PDB entry 9E0Z | electron microscopy, 2.86 A resolution | chains A and B of the 4 polymer chains in the assembly

Chain A (and B):
Protein: Cytoplasmic dynein 1 heavy chain 1
From: Homo sapiens
Notes: chain B of this document is another copy of the same molecule, construct and numbering; everything in this record applies to it too
Reference sequence: Q14204 (DYHC1_HUMAN); numbering as in UniProt (aligned over 1-4646)
Amino-acid sequence (4646 residues; row label = number of the first residue in the row):
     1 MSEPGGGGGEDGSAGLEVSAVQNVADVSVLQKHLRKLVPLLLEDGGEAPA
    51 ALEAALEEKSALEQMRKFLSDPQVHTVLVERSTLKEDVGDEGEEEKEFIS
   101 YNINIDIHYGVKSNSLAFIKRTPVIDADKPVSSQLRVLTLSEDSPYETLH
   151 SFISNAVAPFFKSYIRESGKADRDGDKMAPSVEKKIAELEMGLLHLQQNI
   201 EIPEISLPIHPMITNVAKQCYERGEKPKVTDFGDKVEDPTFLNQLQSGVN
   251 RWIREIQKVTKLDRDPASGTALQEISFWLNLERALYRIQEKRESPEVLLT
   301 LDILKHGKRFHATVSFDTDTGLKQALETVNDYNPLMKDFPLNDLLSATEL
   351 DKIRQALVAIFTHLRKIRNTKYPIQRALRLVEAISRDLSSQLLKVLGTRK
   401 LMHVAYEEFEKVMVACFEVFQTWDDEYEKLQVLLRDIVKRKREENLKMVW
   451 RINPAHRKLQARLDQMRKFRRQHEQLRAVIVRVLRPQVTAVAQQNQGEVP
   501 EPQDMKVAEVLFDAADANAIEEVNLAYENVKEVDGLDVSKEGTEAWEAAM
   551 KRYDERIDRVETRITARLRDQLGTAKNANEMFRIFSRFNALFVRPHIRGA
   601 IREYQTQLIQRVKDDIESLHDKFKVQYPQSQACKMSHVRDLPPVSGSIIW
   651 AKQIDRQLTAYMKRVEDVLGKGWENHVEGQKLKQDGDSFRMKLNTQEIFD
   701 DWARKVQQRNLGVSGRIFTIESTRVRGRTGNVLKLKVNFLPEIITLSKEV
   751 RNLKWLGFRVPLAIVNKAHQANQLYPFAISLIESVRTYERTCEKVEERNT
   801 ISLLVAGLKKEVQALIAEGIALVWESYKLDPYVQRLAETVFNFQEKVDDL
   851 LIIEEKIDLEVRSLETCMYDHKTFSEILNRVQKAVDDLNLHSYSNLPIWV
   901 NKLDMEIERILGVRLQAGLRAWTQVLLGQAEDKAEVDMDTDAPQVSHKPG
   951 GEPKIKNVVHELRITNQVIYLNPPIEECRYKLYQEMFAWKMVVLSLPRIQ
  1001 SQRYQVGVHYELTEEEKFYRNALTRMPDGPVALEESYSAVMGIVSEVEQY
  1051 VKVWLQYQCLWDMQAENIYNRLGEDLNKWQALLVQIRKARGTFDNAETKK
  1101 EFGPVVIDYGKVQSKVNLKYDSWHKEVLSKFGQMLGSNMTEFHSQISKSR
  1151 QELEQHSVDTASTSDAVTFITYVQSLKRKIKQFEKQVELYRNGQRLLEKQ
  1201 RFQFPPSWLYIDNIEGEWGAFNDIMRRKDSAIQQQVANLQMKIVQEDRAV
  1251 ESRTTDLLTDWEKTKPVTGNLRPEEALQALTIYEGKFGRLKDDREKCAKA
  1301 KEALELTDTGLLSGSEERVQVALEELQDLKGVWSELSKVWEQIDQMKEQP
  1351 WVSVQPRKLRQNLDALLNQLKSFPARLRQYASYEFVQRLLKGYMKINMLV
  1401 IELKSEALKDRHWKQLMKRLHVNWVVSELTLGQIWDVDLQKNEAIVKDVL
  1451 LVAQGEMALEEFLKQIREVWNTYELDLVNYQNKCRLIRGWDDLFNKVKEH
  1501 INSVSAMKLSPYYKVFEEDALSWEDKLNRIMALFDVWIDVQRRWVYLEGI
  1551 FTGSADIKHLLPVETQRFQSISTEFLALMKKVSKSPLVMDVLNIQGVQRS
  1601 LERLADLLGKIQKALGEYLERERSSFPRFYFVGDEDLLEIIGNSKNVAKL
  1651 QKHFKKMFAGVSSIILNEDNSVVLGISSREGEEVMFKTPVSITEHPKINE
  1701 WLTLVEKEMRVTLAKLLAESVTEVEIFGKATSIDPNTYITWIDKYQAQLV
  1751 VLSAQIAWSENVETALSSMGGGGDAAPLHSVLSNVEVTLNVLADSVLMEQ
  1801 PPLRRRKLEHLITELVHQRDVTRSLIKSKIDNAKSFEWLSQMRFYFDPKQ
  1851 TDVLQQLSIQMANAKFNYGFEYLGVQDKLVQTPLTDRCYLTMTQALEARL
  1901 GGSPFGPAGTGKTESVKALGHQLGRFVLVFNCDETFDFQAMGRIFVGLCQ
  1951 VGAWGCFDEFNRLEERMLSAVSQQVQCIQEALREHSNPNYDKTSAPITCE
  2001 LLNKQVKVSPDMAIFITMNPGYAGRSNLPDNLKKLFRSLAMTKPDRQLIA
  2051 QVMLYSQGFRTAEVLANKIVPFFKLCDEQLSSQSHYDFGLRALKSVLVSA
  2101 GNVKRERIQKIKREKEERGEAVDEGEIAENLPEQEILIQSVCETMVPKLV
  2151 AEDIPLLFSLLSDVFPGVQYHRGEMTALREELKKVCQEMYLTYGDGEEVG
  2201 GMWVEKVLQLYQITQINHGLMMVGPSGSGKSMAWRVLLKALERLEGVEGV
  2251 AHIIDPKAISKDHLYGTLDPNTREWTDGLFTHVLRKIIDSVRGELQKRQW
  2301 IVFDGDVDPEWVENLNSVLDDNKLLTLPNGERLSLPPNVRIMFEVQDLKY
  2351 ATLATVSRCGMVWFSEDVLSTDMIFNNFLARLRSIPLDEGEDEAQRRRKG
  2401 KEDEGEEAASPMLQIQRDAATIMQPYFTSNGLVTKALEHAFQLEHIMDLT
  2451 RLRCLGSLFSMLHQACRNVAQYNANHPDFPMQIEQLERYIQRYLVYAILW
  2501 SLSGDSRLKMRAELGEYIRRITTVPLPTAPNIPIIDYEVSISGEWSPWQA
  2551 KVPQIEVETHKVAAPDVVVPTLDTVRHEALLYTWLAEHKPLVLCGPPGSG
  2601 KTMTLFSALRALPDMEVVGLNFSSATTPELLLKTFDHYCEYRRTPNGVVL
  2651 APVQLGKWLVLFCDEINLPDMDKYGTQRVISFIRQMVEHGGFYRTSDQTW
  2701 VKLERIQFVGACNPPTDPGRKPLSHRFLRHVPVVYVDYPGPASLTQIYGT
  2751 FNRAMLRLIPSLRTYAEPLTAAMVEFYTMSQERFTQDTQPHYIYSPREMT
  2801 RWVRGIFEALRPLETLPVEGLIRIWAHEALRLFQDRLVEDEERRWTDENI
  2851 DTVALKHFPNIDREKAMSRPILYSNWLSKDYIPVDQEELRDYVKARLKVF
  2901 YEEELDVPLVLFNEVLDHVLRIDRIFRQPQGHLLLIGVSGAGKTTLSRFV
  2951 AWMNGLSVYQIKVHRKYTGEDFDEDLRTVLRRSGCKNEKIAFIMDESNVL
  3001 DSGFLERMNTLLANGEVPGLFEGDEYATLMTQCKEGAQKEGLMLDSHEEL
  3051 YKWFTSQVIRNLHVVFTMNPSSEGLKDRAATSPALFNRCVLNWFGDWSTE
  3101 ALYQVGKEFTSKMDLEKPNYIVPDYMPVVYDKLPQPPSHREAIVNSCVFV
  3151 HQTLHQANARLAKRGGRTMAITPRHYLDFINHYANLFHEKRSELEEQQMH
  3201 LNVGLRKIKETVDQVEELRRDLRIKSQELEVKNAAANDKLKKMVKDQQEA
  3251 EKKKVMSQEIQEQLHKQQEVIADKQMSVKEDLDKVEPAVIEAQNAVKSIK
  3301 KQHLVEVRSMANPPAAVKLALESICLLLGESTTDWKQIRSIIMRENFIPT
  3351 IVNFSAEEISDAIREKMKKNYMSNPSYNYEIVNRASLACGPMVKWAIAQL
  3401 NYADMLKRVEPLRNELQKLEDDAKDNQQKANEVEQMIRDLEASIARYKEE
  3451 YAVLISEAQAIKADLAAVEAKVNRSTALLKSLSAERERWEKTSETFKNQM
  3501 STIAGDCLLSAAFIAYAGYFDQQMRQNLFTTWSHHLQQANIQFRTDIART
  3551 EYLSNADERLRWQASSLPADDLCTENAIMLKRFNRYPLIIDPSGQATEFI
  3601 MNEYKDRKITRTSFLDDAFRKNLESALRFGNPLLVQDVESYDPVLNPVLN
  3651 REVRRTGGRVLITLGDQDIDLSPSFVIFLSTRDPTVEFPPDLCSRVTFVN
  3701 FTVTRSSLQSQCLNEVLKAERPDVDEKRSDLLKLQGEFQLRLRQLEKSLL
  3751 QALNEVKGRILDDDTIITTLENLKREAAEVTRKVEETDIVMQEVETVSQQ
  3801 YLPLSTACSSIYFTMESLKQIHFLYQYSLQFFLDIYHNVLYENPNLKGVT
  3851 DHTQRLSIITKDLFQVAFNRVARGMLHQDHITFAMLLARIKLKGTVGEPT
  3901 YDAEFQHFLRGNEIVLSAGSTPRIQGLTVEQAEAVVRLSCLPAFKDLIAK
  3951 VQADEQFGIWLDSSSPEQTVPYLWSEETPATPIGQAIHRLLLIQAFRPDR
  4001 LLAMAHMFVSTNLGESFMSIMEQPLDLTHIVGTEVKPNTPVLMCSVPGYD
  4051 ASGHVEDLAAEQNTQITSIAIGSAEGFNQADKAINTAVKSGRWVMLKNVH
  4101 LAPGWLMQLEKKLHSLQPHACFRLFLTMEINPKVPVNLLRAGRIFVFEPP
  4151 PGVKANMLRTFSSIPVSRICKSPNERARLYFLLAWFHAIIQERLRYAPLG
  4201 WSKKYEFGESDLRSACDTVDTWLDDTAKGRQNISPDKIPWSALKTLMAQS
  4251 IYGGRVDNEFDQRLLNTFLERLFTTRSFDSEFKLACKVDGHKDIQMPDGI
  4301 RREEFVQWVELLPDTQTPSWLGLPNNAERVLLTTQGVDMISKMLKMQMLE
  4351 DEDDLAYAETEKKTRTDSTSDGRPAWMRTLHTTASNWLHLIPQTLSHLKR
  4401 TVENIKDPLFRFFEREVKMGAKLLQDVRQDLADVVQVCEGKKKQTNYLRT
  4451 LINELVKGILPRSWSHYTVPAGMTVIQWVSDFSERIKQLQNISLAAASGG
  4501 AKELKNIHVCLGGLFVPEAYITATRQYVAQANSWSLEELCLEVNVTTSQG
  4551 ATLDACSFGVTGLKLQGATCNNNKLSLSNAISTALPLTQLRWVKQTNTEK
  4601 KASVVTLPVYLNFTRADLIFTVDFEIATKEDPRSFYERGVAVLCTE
Not modelled in the structure: 1-1456, 2390-2409, 3243-3448, 4348-4373, 4646
Curated features (UniProtKB/Swiss-Prot):
  - binding site (ATP): Gly1906 to Thr1913, Gly2224 to Ser2231, Gly2595 to Thr2602, Gly2937 to Thr2944
  - modified residue: Ser2 (N-acetylserine), Ser70 (Phosphoserine), Lys1125 (N6-acetyllysine), Ser1230 (Phosphoserine), Lys3480 (N6-acetyllysine), Ser4162 (Phosphoserine), Lys4283 (N6-acetyllysine), Thr4366 (Phosphothreonine), Ser4368 (Phosphoserine)
  - natural variant: Glu94 (E94K: Found in a patient with spinal muscular atrophy; uncertain significance), Lys129 (K129I: In CDCBM13), Arg264 (R264L: In SMALED1), His306 (H306R: In CMT2O and SMALED1), Ile584 (I584L: In SMALED1), Arg598 (R598C: In CMT2O and SMALED1), Thr659 to Met662 (deletion: In CDCBM13), Lys671 (K671E: In SMALED1), Pro776 (P776L: In SMALED1), Tyr970 (Y970C: In SMALED1), Gly1132 (G1132E: In SMALED1), Gln1194 (Q1194R: In CMT2O), 9 further natural variant entries in UniProt

Interface between chain A and chain B:
Pairs across the interface (23):
  Lys1514(A) - Asp1590(B)  salt bridge
  Glu1517(A) - Asn1593(B)
  Glu1518(A) - Lys1526(B)  salt bridge
  Glu1518(A) - Arg1529(B)  salt bridge
  Arg1567(A) - Gln3038(B)
  Ser1570(A) - Met3043(B)
  Arg1603(A) - Asp3045(B)  salt bridge
  Leu1607(A) - Met3043(B)  hydrophobic
  Pro2613(A) - Gln1566(B)
  Lys2657(A) - Ser1570(B)
  Ala3452(A) - Leu3240(B)  hydrophobic
  Ala3452(A) - Ile3455(B)
  Ile3455(A) - Leu3240(B)  hydrophobic
  Ser3456(A) - Ile3455(B)
  Ser3456(A) - Gln3459(B)
  Gln3459(A) - Ala3452(B)
  Ala3460(A) - Gln3459(B)
  Arg3628(A) - Arg3628(B)
  Gly3657(A) - Lys3608(B)
  Gly3657(A) - Asn3631(B)
  Gly3658(A) - Lys3608(B)
  Arg3659(A) - Phe3629(B)
  Asp3668(A) - Arg3628(B)  hydrogen bond (backbone-side chain)
Also at the interface, not in a pair above, chain A (24 interface residues in all): Gln1566, Ile1571, Arg2610, Leu2655, Leu3661
Also at the interface, not in a pair above, chain B (20 interface residues in all): Arg1603, Gly3041, Ser3456

Overview:
Chain A and chain B form an interface of 24 and 20 residues respectively; the contacts include 1 hydrogen bond
and 4 salt bridges. Polar pairs include Lys1514(A)-Asp1590(B), Glu1518(A)-Lys1526(B) and
Glu1518(A)-Arg1529(B). From UniProt: 32 ATP-binding residues on chain A.
Chain A and chain B are both Cytoplasmic dynein 1 heavy chain 1 (Homo sapiens); the structure, Dimeric motor
domains from phi-like dynein-1 bound to a Lis1 dimer under Nde1-Lis1 condition, was determined by electron
microscopy (same publication as 9E10, 9E11, 9E12, 9E13 and 9E14).
